7KAT - chains B and D of the 6 polymer chains in the assembly; structure by electron microscopy, 4.40 A resolution (low resolution: residue-level contacts below are approximate; hydrogen-bond / salt-bridge calls are withheld).

Chain B:
Molecule: Protein transport protein SBH1
From: Saccharomyces cerevisiae BY4741
Reference sequence: P52870 (SC6B1_YEAST); residue numbers follow UniProt; this construct covers 1-82
Chain sequence (82 residues; each row starts with the number of its first residue):
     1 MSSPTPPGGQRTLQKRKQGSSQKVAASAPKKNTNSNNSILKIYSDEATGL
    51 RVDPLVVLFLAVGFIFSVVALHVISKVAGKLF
Disordered / not traced: 1-50

Chain D:
Molecule: Protein translocation protein SEC63
From: Saccharomyces cerevisiae BY4741
Reference sequence: P14906 (SEC63_YEAST); residue numbers follow UniProt; this construct covers 2-440, 449-663
Chain sequence (676 residues; each row starts with the number of its first residue; note: 8 numbers in that range are skipped by the numbering (no residue carries them; nothing is unmodelled there); numbers below 1 keep their minus sign (Gly-13 is residue -13)):
   -13 GGSGGSGGSGGSGGSPTNYEYDEASETWPSFILTGLLMVVGPMTLLQIYQ
    37 IFFGANAEDGNSGKSKEFNEEVFKNLNEEYTSDEIKQFRRKFDKNSNKKS
    87 KIWSRRNIIIIVGWILVAILLQRINSNDAIKDAATKLFDPYEILGISTSA
   137 SDRDIKSAYRKLSVKFHPDKLAKGLTPDEKSVMEETYVQITKAYESLTDE
   187 LVRQNYLKYGHPDGPQSTSHGIALPRFLVDGSASPLLVVCYVALLGLILP
   237 YFVSRWWARTQSYTKKGIHNVTASNFVSNLVNYKPSEIVTTDLILHWLSF
   287 AHEFKQFFPDLQPTDFEKLLQDHINRRDSGKLNNAKFRIVAKCHSLLHGL
   337 LDIACGFRNLDIALGAINTFKCIVQAVPLTPNCQILQLPNVDKEHFITKT
   387 GDIHTLGKLFTLEDAKIGEVLGIKDQAKLNETLRVASHIPNLKIIKADFL
   437 VPGR
   449 PYISLKVLVRSAKQPLIPTSLIPEENLTEPQDSESQRDPFAMMSKQPLVP
   499 YSFAPFFPTKRRGSWCCLVSSQKDGKILQTPIIIEKLSYKNLNDDKDFFD
   549 KRIKMDLTKHEKFDINDWEIGTIKIPLGQPAPETVGDFFFRVIVKSTDYF
   599 TTDLDITMNMKVRDSPAVEQVEVYSEEDDEYSTDDDETESDDESDASDYT
   649 DIDTDTEAEDDESPEGENLYFQ
Disordered / not traced: -13 to 2, 37-53, 79-92, 116-201, 613-670
Construct notes: expression tag (-13 to 1, 664-670); engineered mutation Arg440 (Glu in P14906), Ser481 (Phe in P14906)
UniProt features mapped onto this chain:
  - modified residue: Ser512 (Phosphoserine)
  - mutagenesis: Ala179 (A179T: Temperature-sensitive), Pro426 (P426L: Temperature-sensitive), Ile431 (I431N: Temperature-sensitive), Pro503 (P503A: Temperature-sensitive), Gly511 (G511R: Temperature-sensitive), Thr652 (T652A: Abolishes interaction with SEC62; defect in protein translocation), Thr654 (T654A: Abolishes interaction with SEC62; defect in protein translocation)

Interface between chain B and chain D:
Pairs across the interface - 4 pairs, chain B then chain D:
  Leu55(B) - Ser240(D)
  Leu55(B) - Trp243(D)
  Phe59(B) - Pro236(D)
  Phe66(B) - Val228(D)
Also at the interface, not in a pair above, chain B (5 interface residues in all): Leu58, Val62
Also at the interface, not in a pair above, chain D (7 interface residues in all): Leu231, Gly232, Val239

Summary:
5 residues of chain B and 7 residues of chain D are in contact. Curated annotation (UniProt) lists 7
mutagenesis sites on chain D.
Chain B is Protein transport protein SBH1 and chain D is Protein translocation protein SEC63, both from
Saccharomyces cerevisiae BY4741; the structure, Cryo-EM structure of the Sec complex from S. cerevisiae, Sec61
pore ring and Sec63 FN3 double ..., was determined by electron microscopy together with 7KAH, 7KAI, 7KAJ,
7KAK, 7KAL, 7KAM and 8 further entries from the same study.
